7B0U - chains U and Y of the 60 polymer chains in the assembly; structure by electron microscopy, 3.86 A resolution.

[Chain U]
Protein: RsbS protein
From: Listeria innocua serovar 6a (strain ATCC BAA-680 / CLIP 11262)
Reference sequence: Q7AP18 (Q7AP18_LISIN); numbering as in UniProt (aligned over 1-118)
Amino-acid sequence (118 residues; numbered 1 to 118; the number before each row is that of its first residue):
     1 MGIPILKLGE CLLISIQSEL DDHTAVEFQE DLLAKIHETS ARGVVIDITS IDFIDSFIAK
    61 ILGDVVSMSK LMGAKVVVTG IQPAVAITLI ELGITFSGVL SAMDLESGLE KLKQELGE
Reported in the primary citation:
  - post-translational modification sites: Ser56 (proposed by the authors, not directly observed)

[Chain Y]
Protein: RsbR protein
From: Listeria innocua serovar 6a (strain ATCC BAA-680 / CLIP 11262)
Reference sequence: Q92DC6 (Q92DC6_LISIN); residue numbers follow UniProt; this construct covers 1-278
Amino-acid sequence (278 residues; row label = number of the first residue in the row):
     1 MYKDFANFIR TNKKDLLNNW MNEMEKQSDP LINDIAKEPM YEETSIEFVD LIVSNITENG
    61 SKFNEKLDDF AEKVVHLGWP IHFVTTGLRV FGLLVYTAMR DEDLFLKREE KPEDDAYYRF
   121 ETWLSSMYNK VVTAYADTWE KTVSIQKSAL QELSAPLLPI FEKISVMPLI GTIDTERAKL
   181 IIENLLIGVV KNRSEVVLID ITGVPVVDTM VAHHIIQASE AVRLVGCQAM LVGIRPEIAQ
   241 TIVNLGIELD QIITTNTMKK GMERALALTN REIVEKEG
Disordered / not traced: 275-278
Modified residues: Thr241 (phosphothreonine; TPO)
Reported in the primary citation:
  - post-translational modification sites: Thr241

[Interface between chain U and chain Y]
Residue-residue contacts - 22 pairs, chain U then chain Y:
  Gln29(U) - Gln240(Y)  hydrogen bond
  Leu33(U) - Gln240(Y)
  Ile36(U) - Asn256(Y)
  His37(U) - Arg235(Y)
  His37(U) - Pro236(Y)
  Ser40(U) - Asn256(Y)
  Ser40(U) - Thr257(Y)
  Asp64(U) - Asn244(Y)
  Ser67(U) - Val243(Y)
  Ser67(U) - Leu249(Y)
  Met68(U) - Ala239(Y)  hydrophobic
  Met68(U) - Gln240(Y)
  Met68(U) - Val243(Y)  hydrophobic
  Lys70(U) - Thr254(Y)
  Leu71(U) - Ala239(Y)  hydrophobic
  Leu71(U) - Ile242(Y)  hydrophobic
  Leu71(U) - Val243(Y)  hydrophobic
  Leu71(U) - Ile252(Y)  hydrophobic
  Leu71(U) - Thr254(Y)  hydrogen bond (backbone-side chain)
  Met72(U) - Ile234(Y)
  Met72(U) - Thr254(Y)
  Met72(U) - Asn256(Y)
Other interface residues (no listed pair), chain U (12 interface residues in all): Glu30
Other interface residues (no listed pair), chain Y (14 interface residues in all): Lys260

[In short]
The interface between chain U and chain Y involves 12 residues on one side and 14 on the other, with 2
hydrogen bonds. Polar contacts include Gln29(U)-Gln240(Y) and Leu71(U)-Thr254(Y). From the paper: modification
sites Ser56(U) and Thr241(Y).
Chain U is RsbS protein and chain Y is RsbR protein, both from Listeria innocua serovar 6a (strain ATCC
BAA-680 / CLIP 11262); the structure, Stressosome complex from Listeria innocua, was determined by electron
microscopy.
